Entry 8RM7 (X-ray diffraction, 2.25 A resolution); this record covers chains B and A of the 4 polymer chains in the assembly.

Chain B (and A):
Molecule: Isoform 2 of Androgen receptor
From: Homo sapiens
Notes: chain A of this document is another copy of the same molecule, construct and numbering; everything in this record applies to it too
Reference sequence: P10275 (ANDR_HUMAN), isoform P10275-2; residues 556-628 here correspond to UniProt positions 25-97 (UniProt number = residue number - 531)
Sequence (73 residues; numbered 556 to 628; the number before each row is that of its first residue):
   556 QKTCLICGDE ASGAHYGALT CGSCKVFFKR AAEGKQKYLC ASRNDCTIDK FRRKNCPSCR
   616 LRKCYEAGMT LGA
Differences from the reference sequence: conflict Ala569 (Cys38 in P10275)
Metal / ion sites: Zn2+ site 1: Cys559, Cys562, Cys576, Cys579; Zn2+ site 2: Cys595, Cys601, Cys611, Cys614

Interface between chain B and chain A:
Contacting residue pairs (15):
  Leu594(B) with Arg607(A)
  Cys595(B) with Arg607(A), hydrogen bond (backbone-side chain)
  Ala596(B) with Cys601(A); Thr602(A), hydrogen bond (backbone-backbone); Arg607(A)
  Ser597(B) with Ser597(A), hydrogen bond
  Arg598(B) with Arg598(A); Asp600(A), salt bridge
  Asp600(B) with Arg598(A), salt bridge
  Cys601(B) with Ala596(A)
  Thr602(B) with Ala596(A), hydrogen bond (backbone-backbone)
  Arg607(B) with Leu594(A); Cys595(A), hydrogen bond (side chain-backbone); Ala596(A)
  Asn610(B) with Asn610(A)
Other interface residues (no listed pair), chain B (12 interface residues in all): Cys611, Pro612
Other interface residues (no listed pair), chain A (11 interface residues in all): Pro612

Overview:
Chain B and chain A form an interface of 12 and 11 residues respectively; the contacts include 5 hydrogen
bonds and 2 salt bridges. Among the polar pairs are Arg598(B)-Asp600(A), Cys595(B)-Arg607(A) and
Ser597(B)-Ser597(A). The Zn2+ site 1 is built by Cys559(B), Cys562(B), Cys576(B) and Cys579(B).
Both chains are Isoform 2 of Androgen receptor (Homo sapiens). Entry 8RM7 (Crystal Structure of Human Androgen
Receptor DNA Binding Domain Bound to its Response Element: MMTV-177 GRE/ARE) was determined by X-ray
diffraction together with 8RM6 from the same study.
